9NSZ - chain A; structure by X-ray diffraction, 1.80 A resolution.

Chain A:
Name: Beta-lactamase OXA-23
Organism: Acinetobacter baumannii
Notes: EC 3.5.2.6
UniProt: Q9L4P2 (BLO23_ACIBA); numbering as in UniProt (aligned over 1-273)
Chain sequence (274 residues; numbered 1 to 273; the number before each row is that of its first residue):
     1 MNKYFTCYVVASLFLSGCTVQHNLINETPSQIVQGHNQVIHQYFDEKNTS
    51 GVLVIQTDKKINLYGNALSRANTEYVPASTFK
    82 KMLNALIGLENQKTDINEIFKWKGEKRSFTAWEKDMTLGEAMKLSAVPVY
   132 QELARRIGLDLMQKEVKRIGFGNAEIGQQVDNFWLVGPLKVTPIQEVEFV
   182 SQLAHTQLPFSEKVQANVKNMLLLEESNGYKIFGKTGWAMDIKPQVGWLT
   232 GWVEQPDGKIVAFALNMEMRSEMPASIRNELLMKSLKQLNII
Unresolved in the structure: 1-27
Modified / non-standard residues: Lys82 (lysine nz-carboxylic acid; KCX)
Covalently attached groups: compound Y33 linked to Ser79
Residues lining bound ligands: Y33 ((5R)-3-{[(3S,5S)-5-(dimethylcarbamoyl)pyrrolidin-3-yl]sulfanyl}-5-[(2S,3R)-3-hydroxy-1-oxobutan-2-yl]-5-methyl-4,5-dihydro-1H-pyrrole-2-carboxylic acid): Ala78, Lys82, Lys82, Phe110, Trp113, Ser126, Val128, Leu166, Thr217, Gly218, Trp219, Met221, Ser252, Met254, Ala256, Arg259

Overview:
Compound Y33 is covalently linked to Ser79.
Chain A is Beta-lactamase OXA-23 (Acinetobacter baumannii); the structure, OXA-23-NA-1-157, 6 minute soak, was
determined by X-ray diffraction, deposited together with 9NSW, 9NSX, 9NSY and 9NT0.
